5A81 - chain A; structure by X-ray diffraction, 2.03 A resolution.

== Chain A ==
Name: Atpase family aaa domain-containing protein 2
From: Homo sapiens
Notes: EC 3.6.1.3; fragment: bromodomain, residues 981-1108
UniProt: Q6PL18 (ATAD2_HUMAN); numbering as in UniProt (aligned over 981-1108)
Chain sequence (130 residues; each row starts with the number of its first residue):
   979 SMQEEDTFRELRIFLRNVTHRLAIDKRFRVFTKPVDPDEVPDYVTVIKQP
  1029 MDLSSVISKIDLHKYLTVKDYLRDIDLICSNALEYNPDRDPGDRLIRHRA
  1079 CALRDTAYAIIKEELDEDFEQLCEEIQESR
Sequence notes: expression tag (979-980)
Ligand contacts: 78J ((3R,4R)-3-(cyclohexylmethoxy)piperidin-4-yl]amino}-3-methyl-1,2-dihydro-1,7-naphthyridin-2-one): V1008, V1013, V1018, Y1021, A1060, Y1063, N1064, D1068, G1070, D1071, L1073, I1074, R1077

== In short ==
Chain A binds compound 78J.
Chain A is Atpase family aaa domain-containing protein 2 (Homo sapiens); the structure, Crystal structure of
human ATAD2 bromodomain in complex with 8-(3R,4R)
-3-(cyclohexylmethoxy)piperidin-4-yl-amino-3-methyl-1,2-dihydro-1,7- naphthyridin-2-one, was determined by
X-ray diffraction (same publication as 5A82, 5A83 and 5A85).
